PDB entry 8G5O | electron microscopy, 2.61 A resolution | chains A and B of the 5 polymer chains in the assembly

[Chain A]
Protein: DNA polymerase subunit gamma-1
Source organism: Homo sapiens
Notes: EC 2.7.7.7
Reference sequence: P54098 (DPOG1_HUMAN); numbering as in UniProt (aligned over 1-1239)
Amino-acid sequence (1239 residues; row label = number of the first residue in the row):
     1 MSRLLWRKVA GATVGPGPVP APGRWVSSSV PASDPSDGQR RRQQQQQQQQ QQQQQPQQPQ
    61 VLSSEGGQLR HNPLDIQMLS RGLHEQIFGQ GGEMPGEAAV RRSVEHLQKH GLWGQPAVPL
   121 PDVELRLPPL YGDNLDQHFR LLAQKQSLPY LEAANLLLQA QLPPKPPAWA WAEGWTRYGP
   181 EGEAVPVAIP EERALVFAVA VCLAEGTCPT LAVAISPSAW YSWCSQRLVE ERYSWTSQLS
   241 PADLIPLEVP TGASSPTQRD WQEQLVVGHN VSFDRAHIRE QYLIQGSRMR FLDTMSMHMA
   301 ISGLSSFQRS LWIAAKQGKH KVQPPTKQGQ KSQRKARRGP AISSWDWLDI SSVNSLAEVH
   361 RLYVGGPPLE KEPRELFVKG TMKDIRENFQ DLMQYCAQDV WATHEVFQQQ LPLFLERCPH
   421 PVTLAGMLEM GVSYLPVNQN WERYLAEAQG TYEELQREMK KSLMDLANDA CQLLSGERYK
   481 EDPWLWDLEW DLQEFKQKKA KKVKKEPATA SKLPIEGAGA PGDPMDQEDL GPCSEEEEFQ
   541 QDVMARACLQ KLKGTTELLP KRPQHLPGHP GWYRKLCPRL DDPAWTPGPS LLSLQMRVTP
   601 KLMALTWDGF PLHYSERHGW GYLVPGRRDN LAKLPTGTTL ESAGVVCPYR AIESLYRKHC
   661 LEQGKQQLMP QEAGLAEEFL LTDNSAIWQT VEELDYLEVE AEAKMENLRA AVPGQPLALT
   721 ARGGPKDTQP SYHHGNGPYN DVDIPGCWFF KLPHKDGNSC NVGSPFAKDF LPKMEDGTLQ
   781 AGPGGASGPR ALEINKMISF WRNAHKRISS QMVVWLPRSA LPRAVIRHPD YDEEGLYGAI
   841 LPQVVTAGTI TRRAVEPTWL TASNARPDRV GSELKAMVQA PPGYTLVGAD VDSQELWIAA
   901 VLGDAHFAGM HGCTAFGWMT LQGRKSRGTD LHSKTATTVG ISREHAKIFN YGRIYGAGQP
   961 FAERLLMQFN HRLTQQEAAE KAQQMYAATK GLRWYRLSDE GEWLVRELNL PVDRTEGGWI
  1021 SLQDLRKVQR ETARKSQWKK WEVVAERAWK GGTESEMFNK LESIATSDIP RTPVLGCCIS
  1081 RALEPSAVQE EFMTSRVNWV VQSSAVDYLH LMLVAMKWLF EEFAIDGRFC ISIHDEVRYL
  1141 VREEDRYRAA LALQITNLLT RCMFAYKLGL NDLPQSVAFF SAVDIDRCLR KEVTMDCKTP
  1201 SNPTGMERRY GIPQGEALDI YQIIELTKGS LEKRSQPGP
Disordered / not traced: 1-77, 250-261, 317-339, 496-533, 627-737, 998-1049, 1233-1239
Differences from the reference sequence: engineered mutation A198 (Asp in P54098), A200 (Glu in P54098)
UniProt features mapped onto this chain:
  - region: Q43 to Q55 (Does not contribute to polymerase and exonuclease enzymatic activities), T858 to N864 (Trigger loop)
  - motif: V267 to R275 (Exo II), Y395 to T403 (Exo III), V887 to L896 (Pol A), R943 to G958 (Pol B), H1134 to V1141 (Pol C)
  - binding site (DNA): S306, S593, K806, T849, T1094, S1095
  - binding site (RNA): R579, H754, G763, K768, S863, R869
  - binding site (a 2'-deoxyribonucleoside 5'-triphosphate): D890, V891, S893, E895, R943, K947, Y951, D1135
  - binding site (Mg(2+)): D890, V891, D1135
  - site (Critical for replication fidelity and mismatch recognition): R853, Q1102
  - natural variant: R3 (R3P: In PEOB1 and SANDO), Q55 (Q55QQ; Q55QQQ), R227 (R227W: In PEOB1 and MTDPS4B), R232 (R232G: In MTDPS4A; R232H: In LS), L244 (L244P: In MTDPS4A), T251 (T251I: In PEOB1, MTDPS4A and MTDPS4B), G268 (G268A: In PEOB1), R275 (R275Q: Found in a patient with epileptic encephalopathy, developmental delay and moderate intellectual disability; uncertain significance), H277 (H277L: In PEOB1; uncertain significance), G303 (G303R: In MTDPS4A), L304 (L304R: In PEOB1 and SANDO; L304SANDO: In PEOB1), S305 (S305R: In MTDPS4A), 52 further natural variant entries in UniProt
  - mutagenesis: D274 (D274A: Unable to idle at the 5'-end of the nascent DNA strand. Continues DNA synthesis into double-stranded DNA past the 5'-end creating a flap structure that cannot be ligated), K498 (K498C: Decreases processive DNA synthesis), K499 (K499C: Decreases processive DNA synthesis), K501 (K501C: Decreases processive DNA synthesis), V543 to L558 (Markedly decreases the stimulation by POLG2, resulting in impaired processive DNA synthesis), L549 (L549N: Decreases processive DNA synthesis), L552 (L552N: Decreases processive DNA synthesis), K553 (K553N: Decreases processive DNA synthesis), R853 (R853A: Abolishes primer DNA extention in the presence of dNTPs. Impairs intrinsic polymerase processivity. Enhances exonuclease activity leading to primer DNA degradation), D890 (D890N: Abolishes DNA polymerase activity), D1135 (D1135N: Abolishes DNA polymerase activity)
What the authors report for this chain:
  - binding site for Mismatched RNA primer: K768
  - conformationally variable residues (loop rearrangement): K768
  - mutagenesis - R309A: decreased catalytic activity (exonuclease activity)
  - disease-associated variants - R807P: decreased catalytic activity (proofreading activity)

[Chain B]
Protein: DNA polymerase subunit gamma-2, mitochondrial
Source organism: Homo sapiens
Notes: EC 2.7.7.7
Reference sequence: Q9UHN1 (DPOG2_HUMAN); numbering as in UniProt (aligned over 1-485)
Amino-acid sequence (485 residues; each row starts with the number of its first residue):
     1 MRSRVAVRAC HKVCRCLLSG FGGRVDAGQP ELLTERSSPK GGHVKSHAEL EGNGEHPEAP
    61 GSGEGSEALL EICQRRHFLS GSKQQLSRDS LLSGCHPGFG PLGVELRKNL AAEWWTSVVV
   121 FREQVFPVDA LHHKPGPLLP GDSAFRLVSA ETLREILQDK ELSKEQLVAF LENVLKTSGK
   181 LRENLLHGAL EHYVNCLDLV NKRLPYGLAQ IGVCFHPVFD TKQIRNGVKS IGEKTEASLV
   241 WFTPPRTSNQ WLDFWLRHRL QWWRKFAMSP SNFSSSDCQD EEGRKGNKLY YNFPWGKELI
   301 ETLWNLGDHE LLHMYPGNVS KLHGRDGRKN VVPCVLSVNG DLDRGMLAYL YDSFQLTENS
   361 FTRKKNLHRK VLKLHPCLAP IKVALDVGRG PTLELRQVCQ GLFNELLENG ISVWPGYLET
   421 MQSSLEQLYS KYDEMSILFT VLVTETTLEN GLIHLRSRDT TMKEMMHISK LKDFLIKYIS
   481 SAKNV
Disordered / not traced: 1-67, 161-168, 222-228, 356-361
UniProt features mapped onto this chain:
  - modified residue: S38 (Phosphoserine)
  - natural variant: R182 (R182W: In MTDPS16), G416 (G416A: No functional deficit), D433 (D433Y: In MTDPS16B), G451 (G451E: In PEOA4)

[Interface between chain A and chain B]
Pairs across the interface - 23 pairs, chain A then chain B:
  E454(A) - Q261(B)
  S475(A) - T461(B)
  R478(A) - N366(B)  hydrogen bond (side chain-backbone)
  R478(A) - L367(B)
  S534(A) - E394(B)
  S534(A) - Q397(B)  hydrogen bond (side chain-backbone)
  E535(A) - E394(B)
  E535(A) - Q397(B)
  E535(A) - V398(B)  hydrogen bond (side chain-backbone)
  E537(A) - G401(B)
  F539(A) - G401(B)
  F539(A) - E405(B)
  P567(A) - K463(B)
  P567(A) - E464(B)
  P567(A) - M465(B)
  H569(A) - T460(B)
  H569(A) - M462(B)
  W585(A) - F474(B)
  W585(A) - K477(B)
  W585(A) - Y478(B)  hydrophobic
  P587(A) - S481(B)
  P783(A) - R363(B)
  R790(A) - S271(B)
Also at the interface, not in a pair above, chain A (18 interface residues in all): E458, K461, D465, N468, Q472
Also at the interface, not in a pair above, chain B (30 interface residues in all): R264, K265, F266, A267, M268, P270, K364, L395, R396, D459

[Overview]
18 residues of chain A face 30 of chain B across their interface; the contacts include 3 hydrogen bonds. Polar
contacts include R478(A)-N366(B), S534(A)-Q397(B) and E535(A)-V398(B). From the paper: a binding site for
Mismatched RNA primer at K768(A); R309A of chain A reduces catalytic activity (exonuclease activity).
Chain A is DNA polymerase subunit gamma-1 and chain B is DNA polymerase subunit gamma-2, mitochondrial, both
from Homo sapiens; the structure, Cryo-EM structure of the Guide loop Engagement Complex (IV) of Human
Mitochondrial DNA Polymerase Gamma, was determined by electron microscopy (same publication as 8G5I, 8G5J,
8G5K, 8G5L, 8G5N, 8G5P and 8T7E).
